Entry 6NQ9 (X-ray diffraction, 3.10 A resolution); this record covers chain A.

== Chain A ==
Name: Uncharacterized protein YetJ
Source organism: Bacillus subtilis (strain 168)
UniProt: O31539 (YETJ_BACSU); residue numbers follow UniProt; this construct covers 1-214
Sequence (214 residues; row label = number of the first residue in the row):
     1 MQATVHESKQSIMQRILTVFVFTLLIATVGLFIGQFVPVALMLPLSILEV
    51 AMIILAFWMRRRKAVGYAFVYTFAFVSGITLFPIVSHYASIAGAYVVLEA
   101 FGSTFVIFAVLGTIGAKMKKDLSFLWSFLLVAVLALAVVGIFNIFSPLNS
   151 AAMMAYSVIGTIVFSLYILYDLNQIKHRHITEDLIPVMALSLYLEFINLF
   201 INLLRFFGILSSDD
Unresolved in the structure: 1-6
Construct notes: engineered mutation E195 (Asp in O31539)
Reported in the primary citation:
  - conformationally variable residues: R60

== Overview ==
The paper reports conformational variability at R60.
Chain A is Uncharacterized protein YetJ (Bacillus subtilis (strain 168)); the structure, Crystal structure of
YetJ mutant from Bacillus Subtilis - D195E, was determined by X-ray diffraction together with 6NQ7 and 6NQ8
from the same study.
